Entry 7PY5 (electron microscopy, 3.90 A resolution); this record covers chains N and C of the 10 polymer chains in the assembly.

Chain N:
Molecule: ntDNA
Sequence (39 nucleotides; row label = number of the first residue in the row):
     1 GGTCAGTACG TCCTATCGAT CTTCGGAAGA GATTCAGAG
Not modelled in the structure: 1-8, 14-17, 39

Chain C:
Name: DNA-directed RNA polymerase subunit beta
Source organism: Escherichia coli
Notes: EC 2.7.7.6
UniProtKB: P0A8V4 (RPOB_ECO57); residue numbers follow UniProt; this construct covers 1-1342
Sequence (1342 residues; row label = number of the first residue in the row):
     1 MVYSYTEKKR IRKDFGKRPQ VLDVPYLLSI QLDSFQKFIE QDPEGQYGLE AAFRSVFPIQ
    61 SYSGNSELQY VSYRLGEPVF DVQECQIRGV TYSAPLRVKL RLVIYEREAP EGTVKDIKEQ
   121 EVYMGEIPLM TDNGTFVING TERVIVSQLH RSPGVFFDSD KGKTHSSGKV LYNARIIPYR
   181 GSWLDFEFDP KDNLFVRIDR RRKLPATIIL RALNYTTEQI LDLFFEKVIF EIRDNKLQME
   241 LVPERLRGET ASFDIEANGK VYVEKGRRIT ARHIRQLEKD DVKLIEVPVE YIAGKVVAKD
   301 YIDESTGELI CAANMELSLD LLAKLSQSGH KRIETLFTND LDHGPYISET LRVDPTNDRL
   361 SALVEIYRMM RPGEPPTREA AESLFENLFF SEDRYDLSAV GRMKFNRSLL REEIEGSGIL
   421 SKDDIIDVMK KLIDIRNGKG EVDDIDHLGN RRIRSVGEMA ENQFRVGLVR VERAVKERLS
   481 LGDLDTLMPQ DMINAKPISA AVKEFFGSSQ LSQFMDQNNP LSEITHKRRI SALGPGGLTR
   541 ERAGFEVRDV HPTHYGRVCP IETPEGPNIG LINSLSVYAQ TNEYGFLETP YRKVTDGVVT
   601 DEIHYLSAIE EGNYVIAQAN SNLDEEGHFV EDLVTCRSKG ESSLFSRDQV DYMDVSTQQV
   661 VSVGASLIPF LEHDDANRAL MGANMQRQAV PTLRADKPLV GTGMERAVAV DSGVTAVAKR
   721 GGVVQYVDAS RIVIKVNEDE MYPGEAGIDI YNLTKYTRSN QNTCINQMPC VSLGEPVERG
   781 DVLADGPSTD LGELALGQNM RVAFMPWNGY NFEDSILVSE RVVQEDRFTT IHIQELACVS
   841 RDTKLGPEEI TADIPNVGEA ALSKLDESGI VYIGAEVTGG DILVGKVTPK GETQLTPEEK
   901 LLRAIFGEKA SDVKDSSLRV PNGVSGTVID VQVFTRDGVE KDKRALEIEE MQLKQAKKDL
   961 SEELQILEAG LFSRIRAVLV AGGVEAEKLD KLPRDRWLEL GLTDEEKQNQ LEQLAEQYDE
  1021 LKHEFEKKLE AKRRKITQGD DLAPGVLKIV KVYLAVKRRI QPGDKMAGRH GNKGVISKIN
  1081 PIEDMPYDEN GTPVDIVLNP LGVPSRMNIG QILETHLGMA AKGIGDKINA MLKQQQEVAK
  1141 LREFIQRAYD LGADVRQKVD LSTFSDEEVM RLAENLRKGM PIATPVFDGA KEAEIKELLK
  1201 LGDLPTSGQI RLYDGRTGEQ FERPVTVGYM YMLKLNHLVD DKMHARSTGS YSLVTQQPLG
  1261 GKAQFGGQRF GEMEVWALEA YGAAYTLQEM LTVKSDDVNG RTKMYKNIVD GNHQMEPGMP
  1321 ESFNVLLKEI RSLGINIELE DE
Not modelled in the structure: 1
UniProt features mapped onto this chain:
  - modified residue (N6-acetyllysine): Lys-1022, Lys-1200

Interface between chain N and chain C:
Pairs across the interface (11; chain N residue first):
  DG18(N) with Arg-473(C), phosphate contact
  DA19(N) with Arg-473(C), sugar contact
  DT22(N) with Gly-181(C), base contact; Trp-183(C), sugar contact; Asp-199(C), base contact; Arg-394(C), hydrogen bond to the base
  DT23(N) with Arg-151(C), base contact; Arg-175(C), hydrogen bond to the sugar; Trp-183(C), base contact; Arg-200(C), salt bridge to the phosphate
  DC24(N) with Arg-542(C), hydrogen bond to the base
Also at the interface, not in a pair above, chain N (8 interface residues in all): DT20, DC21, DG26
Also at the interface, not in a pair above, chain C (12 interface residues in all): Lys-163, Ile-177, Gly-536

Summary:
Chain N and chain C form an interface of 8 and 12 residues respectively; the contacts include 3 hydrogen bonds
and 1 salt bridge. Polar contacts include DT22(N)/Arg-394(C), DC24(N)/Arg-542(C) and DT23(N)/Arg-175(C).
Here chain N is ntDNA and chain C is DNA-directed RNA polymerase subunit beta (Escherichia coli). Entry 7PY5
(CryoEM structure of E.coli RNA polymerase elongation complex bound to NusA and NusG (the consensus
NusA-NusG-EC)) was determined by electron microscopy (same publication as 7PY0, 7PY1, 7PY3, 7PY6, 7PY7, 7PY8
and 4 further entries).
